PDB entry 6S5S | X-ray diffraction, 1.43 A resolution | chains B and D of the 5 polymer chains in the assembly

[Chain B]
Name: SBD8 chain B
Chain sequence (7 residues; each row starts with the number of its first residue):
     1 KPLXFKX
Disordered / not traced: 1
Covalent attachments: amino group (NH2) linked to DPP_7
Modified / non-standard residues: DPP (diaminopropanoic acid) at position 4; DPP (diaminopropanoic acid) at position 7

[Chain D]
Name: SBD8 chain D
Chain sequence (6 residues; row label = number of the first residue in the row):
     1 KPLXFK
Modified / non-standard residues: DPP (diaminopropanoic acid) at position 4

[Interface between chain B and chain D]
Pairs across the interface - 8 pairs, chain B then chain D:
  DPP_4(B) with DPP_4(D)
  Phe5(B) with Leu3(D); DPP_4(D); Lys6(D)
  Lys6(B) with DPP_4(D), hydrogen bond (backbone-backbone); Lys6(D), hydrogen bond (backbone-backbone)
  DPP_7(B) with Phe5(D); Lys6(D), covalent bond

[In short]
The chain B/chain D interface involves 4 residues from each chain, with 1 covalent bond and 2 hydrogen bonds.
Backbone hydrogen bonds pair Lys6(B)-DPP_4(D) and Lys6(B)-Lys6(D). Covalently linked amino group: at DPP_7(B).
Chain B is SBD8 chain B and chain D is SBD8 chain D; the structure, Cfucosylated second generation peptide
dendrimer SBD8 bound to Fucose binding Lectin LecB (PA-IIL) from Pseudomonas aeruginosa ..., was determined by
X-ray diffraction together with 6S5R and 6S7G from the same study.
